Entry 5VM7 (electron microscopy, 5.70 A resolution (low resolution: residue-level contacts below are approximate; hydrogen-bond / salt-bridge calls are withheld)); this record covers chains A and B.

[Chain A]
Protein: Maturation protein A2
Source organism: Escherichia phage Qbeta
Reference sequence: Q8LTE2 (MATA2_BPQBE); numbering as in UniProt (aligned over 1-420)
Chain sequence (420 residues; numbered 1 to 420; the number before each row is that of its first residue):
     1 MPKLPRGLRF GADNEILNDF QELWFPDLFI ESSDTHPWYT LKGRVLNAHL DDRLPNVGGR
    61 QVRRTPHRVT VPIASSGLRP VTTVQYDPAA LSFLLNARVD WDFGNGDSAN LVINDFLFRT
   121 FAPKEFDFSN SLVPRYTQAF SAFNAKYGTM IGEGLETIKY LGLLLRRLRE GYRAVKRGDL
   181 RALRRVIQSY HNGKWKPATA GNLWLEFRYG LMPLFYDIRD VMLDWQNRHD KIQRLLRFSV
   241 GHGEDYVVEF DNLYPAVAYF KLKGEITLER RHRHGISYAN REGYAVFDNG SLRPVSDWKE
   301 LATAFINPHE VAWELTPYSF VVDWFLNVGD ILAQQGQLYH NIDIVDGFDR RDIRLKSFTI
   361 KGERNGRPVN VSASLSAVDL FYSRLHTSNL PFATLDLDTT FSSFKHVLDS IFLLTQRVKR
Unresolved in the structure: 1
Curated features (UniProtKB/Swiss-Prot):
  - region (RNA-binding): Ile158 to Lys176, Gln226 to Leu236, Pro294 to Trp298
  - natural variant: Phe29 (F29L: In strain: Qbeta_2_FR), Ser76 (S76L: In strain: Qbeta_2), Asp100 (D100G: In strain: Qbeta_2), Asn110 (N110D: In strain: Qbeta_2_FR), Phe121 (F121S: In strain: TW18), Gln138 (Q138K: In strain: Qbeta_3_FR), Ser189 (S189F: In strain: Qbeta_3), Ala198 (A198T: In strain: TW18), Ile218 (I218V: In strain: Qbeta_3_FR), Arg219 (R219G: In strain: Qbeta_1; R219K: In strain: TW18), Tyr246 (Y246C: In strain: TW18), Tyr254 (Y254C: In strain: Qbeta_3), 9 further natural variant entries in UniProt

[Chain B]
Protein: UDP-N-acetylglucosamine 1-carboxyvinyltransferase
Source organism: Escherichia coli O139:H28 (strain E24377A / ETEC)
Notes: EC 2.5.1.7
Reference sequence: A7ZS86 (MURA_ECO24); numbering as in UniProt (aligned over 1-419)
Chain sequence (419 residues; numbered 1 to 419; the number before each row is that of its first residue):
     1 MDKFRVQGPT KLQGEVTISG AKNAALPILF AALLAEEPVE IQNVPKLKDV DTSMKLLSQL
    61 GAKVERNGSV HIDARDVNVF CAPYDLVKTM RASIWALGPL VARFGQGQVS LPGGCTIGAR
   121 PVDLHISGLE QLGATIKLEE GYVKASVDGR LKGAHIVMDK VSVGATVTIM CAATLAEGTT
   181 IIENAAREPE IVDTANFLIT LGAKISGQGT DRIVIEGVER LGGGVYRVLP DRIETGTFLV
   241 AAAISRGKII CRNAQPDTLD AVLAKLRDAG ADIEVGEDWI SLDMHGKRPK AVNVRTAPHP
   301 AFPTDMQAQF TLLNLVAEGT GFITETVFEN RFMHVPELSR MGAHAEIESN TVICHGVEKL
   361 SGAQVMATDL RASASLVLAG CIAEGTTVVD RIYHIDRGYE RIEDKLRALG ANIERVKGE

[Interface between chain A and chain B]
Contacting residue pairs (35):
  Ile30(A) - Arg391(B)
  Ser32(A) - Arg391(B)
  Trp38(A) - Tyr84(B)
  Asp52(A) - Leu138(B)
  Asp52(A) - Glu139(B)
  Asp52(A) - Glu140(B)
  Arg53(A) - Glu140(B)
  Pro55(A) - Tyr84(B)
  Pro55(A) - Leu111(B)
  Asn56(A) - Lys88(B)
  Asn56(A) - Leu111(B)
  Val57(A) - Lys88(B)
  Val57(A) - Arg120(B)
  Gly58(A) - Lys88(B)
  Gly58(A) - Thr116(B)
  Gly59(A) - Thr116(B)
  Gln61(A) - Thr368(B)
  Gln61(A) - Arg391(B)
  Ala89(A) - Met333(B)
  Arg119(A) - Thr116(B)
  Arg119(A) - Asn330(B)
  Thr120(A) - Asn330(B)
  Phe121(A) - Glu329(B)
  Phe121(A) - Phe332(B)
  Lys124(A) - Pro336(B)
  Glu125(A) - Ser339(B)
  Tyr246(A) - Ile347(B)
  Asn252(A) - Ala119(B)
  Asn252(A) - Glu329(B)
  Leu253(A) - Ala119(B)
  Tyr254(A) - Asp123(B)
  Ala258(A) - Asp123(B)
  Tyr259(A) - Ile126(B)
  Tyr259(A) - Ser127(B)
  Tyr259(A) - Ile136(B)
Interface residues without a listed pair, chain A (27 interface residues in all): Leu46, Leu54, Arg63, Val257
Interface residues without a listed pair, chain B (31 interface residues in all): Gly118, Val122, Glu130, Gly141, Lys160, Ser349, Met366, Asp390, Tyr393
From the paper, about this interface:
  - interface residues, chain A: Trp38(A), His49(A)
  - interface residues, chain B: Thr135(B), Leu138(B)

[In short]
27 residues of chain A and 31 residues of chain B are in contact. The paper reports interface residues
Trp38(A), His49(A) and Thr135(B) among others.
Chain A is Maturation protein A2 (Escherichia phage Qbeta) and chain B is UDP-N-acetylglucosamine
1-carboxyvinyltransferase (Escherichia coli O139:H28 (strain E24377A / ETEC)); the structure, Pseudo-atomic
model of the MurA-A2 complex, was determined by electron microscopy together with 5VLY and 5VLZ from the same
study.
